Entry 7CR8 (X-ray diffraction, 3.70 A resolution); this record covers chains M and N of the 8 polymer chains in the assembly.

== Chain M (and N) ==
Protein: CRISPR-associated endoribonuclease Cas2 1
From: Synechocystis sp. (strain PCC 6803 / Kazusa)
Notes: EC 3.1.-.-; chain N of this document is another copy of the same molecule, construct and numbering; everything in this record applies to it too
Reference sequence: Q6ZEI1 (CAS2A_SYNY3); residue numbers follow UniProt; this construct covers 1-94
Sequence (105 residues; row label = number of the first residue in the row; numbers below 1 keep their minus sign (Gly-10 is residue -10)):
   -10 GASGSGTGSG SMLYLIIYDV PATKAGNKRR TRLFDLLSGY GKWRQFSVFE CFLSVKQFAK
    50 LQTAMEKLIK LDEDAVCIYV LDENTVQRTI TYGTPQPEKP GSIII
Not modelled in the structure: -10 to 0, 94
Sequence notes: expression tag (-10 to 0)
Curated features (UniProtKB/Swiss-Prot):
  - binding site (Mg(2+)): Asp8

== How chain M and chain N interact ==
Pairs across the interface - 45 pairs, chain M then chain N:
  Leu4(M) - Tyr68(N)
  Ile6(M) - Gln34(N)
  Asp8(M) - Gln34(N)
  Asp8(M) - Phe35(N)  hydrogen bond (side chain-backbone)
  Arg33(M) - Cys66(N)  hydrogen bond
  Arg33(M) - Tyr68(N)
  Gln34(M) - Ile6(N)
  Gln34(M) - Tyr7(N)
  Gln34(M) - Asp8(N)
  Gln34(M) - Ala64(N)
  Phe35(M) - Asp8(N)
  Glu39(M) - Tyr68(N)  hydrogen bond
  Gln51(M) - Tyr81(N)  hydrogen bond
  Glu55(M) - Tyr81(N)  hydrogen bond
  Leu60(M) - Tyr81(N)
  Asp63(M) - Gly82(N)
  Ala64(M) - Thr83(N)
  Val65(M) - Thr80(N)  hydrogen bond (backbone-side chain)
  Val65(M) - Thr83(N)  hydrogen bond (backbone-side chain)
  Cys66(M) - Thr80(N)
  Ile67(M) - Thr78(N)
  Ile67(M) - Ile79(N)
  Tyr68(M) - Leu4(N)  hydrophobic
  Tyr68(M) - Glu39(N)
  Tyr68(M) - Leu70(N)  hydrophobic
  Tyr68(M) - Thr78(N)
  Val69(M) - Thr74(N)
  Val69(M) - Arg77(N)
  Thr74(M) - Val69(N)  hydrogen bond (side chain-backbone)
  Arg77(M) - Val69(N)
  Arg77(M) - Asp71(N)  salt bridge
  Thr78(M) - Ile67(N)
  Thr78(M) - Tyr68(N)
  Ile79(M) - Cys66(N)
  Ile79(M) - Ile67(N)  hydrogen bond (backbone-backbone)
  Thr80(M) - Val65(N)  hydrogen bond (side chain-backbone)
  Thr80(M) - Cys66(N)  hydrogen bond
  Tyr81(M) - Gln51(N)  hydrogen bond
  Tyr81(M) - Glu55(N)  hydrogen bond
  Tyr81(M) - Leu60(N)
  Tyr81(M) - Val65(N)  hydrogen bond (backbone-backbone)
  Gly82(M) - Asp63(N)
  Thr83(M) - Ala64(N)
  Thr83(M) - Val65(N)  hydrogen bond (side chain-backbone)
  Thr83(M) - Cys66(N)  hydrogen bond
Other interface residues (no listed pair), chain M (27 interface residues in all): Leu70, Pro84
Other interface residues (no listed pair), chain N (29 interface residues in all): Ser36, Val37

== Overview ==
Chain M and chain N form an interface of 27 and 29 residues respectively; the contacts include 16 hydrogen
bonds and 1 salt bridge. Polar pairs include Arg77(M)-Asp71(N), Asp8(M)-Phe35(N) and Arg33(M)-Cys66(N).
UniProt lists Mg2+-binding residue Asp8(M) on chain M.
Both chains are CRISPR-associated endoribonuclease Cas2 1 (Synechocystis sp. (strain PCC 6803 / Kazusa)).
Entry 7CR8 (Synechocystis Cas1-Cas2-prespacerL complex) was determined by X-ray diffraction together with 7CR6
from the same study.
